1CF8 - chains L and H; structure by X-ray diffraction, 2.70 A resolution.

== Chain L ==
Protein: Protein (CATALYTIC antibody 19A4 (light chain))
Organism: Mus musculus
Notes: fragment: fab, variable region; antibody fragment or engineered binder
Sequence (215 residues; row label = number of the first residue in the row):
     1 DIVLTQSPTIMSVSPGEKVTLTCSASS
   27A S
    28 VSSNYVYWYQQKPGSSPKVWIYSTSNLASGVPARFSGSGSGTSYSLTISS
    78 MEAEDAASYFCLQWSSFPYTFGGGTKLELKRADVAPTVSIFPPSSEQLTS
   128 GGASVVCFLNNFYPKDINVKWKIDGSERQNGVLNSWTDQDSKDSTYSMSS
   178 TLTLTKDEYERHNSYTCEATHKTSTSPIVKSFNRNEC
Disulfides: Cys23-Cys88, Cys134-Cys194
Metal / ion sites: Cd2+ site 1: Glu81 (shared with Asp173(H) of chain H); Cd2+ site 2: Glu187, Glu213
Small-molecule neighbours: HAZ (4-{4-[2-(1a,7a-dimethyl-4-oxy-octahydro-1-oxa-4-aza-cyclopropa[a]naphthalen-4-yl) -acetylamino]-phenylcarbamoyl}-butyric acid): Tyr34, Tyr36, Leu89, Trp91, Tyr96

== Chain H ==
Protein: Protein (CATALYTIC antibody 19A4 (heavy chain))
Organism: Mus musculus
Notes: fragment: fab, variable region; antibody fragment or engineered binder
Sequence (218 residues; numbered 1 to 215 plus 4 insertion-coded residues; 1 number in that range is skipped by the numbering (no residue carries it; nothing is unmodelled there); the number before each row is that of its first residue; a row labelled like 82A-82C holds insertion residues (82A, then the next letters in order)):
     1 DVQLQESGPGLVKPSQSLSLTCTVTGYSITSGYAW
   35A N
    36 WIRQFPGNKLEWMGYIRYSGDTRYNPSLKSRISITRDTSKNQFFLQL
82A-82C NSV
    83 TTEDTATYYCAIGYGNS
   101 DYWGQGTLVTVSAAKTTPPSVYPLAPGCGDTTGSSVTLGCLVKGYFPESV
   151 TVTWNSGSLSSSVHAFPALLQSDLYTMSSSVTVPSSTWPSQTVTCSVAHP
   201 ASSTTVDKKLEPKDC
Disulfides: Cys22-Cys92, Cys140-Cys195
Metal / ion sites: Cd2+: Asp173 (shared with Glu81(L) of chain L)
Small-molecule neighbours: HAZ (4-{4-[2-(1a,7a-dimethyl-4-oxy-octahydro-1-oxa-4-aza-cyclopropa[a]naphthalen-4-yl) -acetylamino]-phenylcarbamoyl}-butyric acid): Gly32, Tyr33, Ala34, Asn35A, Ile37, Trp47, Tyr53, Ala93, Ile94, Gly95, Tyr96, Trp103

== Chain L / chain H interface ==
Contacting residue pairs (74):
  Tyr34(L) - Gly97(H)  hydrogen bond (side chain-backbone)
  Tyr36(L) - Asp101(H)
  Tyr36(L) - Trp103(H)  hydrophobic
  Gln38(L) - Gln39(H)  hydrogen bond
  Gln38(L) - Tyr91(H)
  Ser43(L) - Tyr91(H)
  Ser43(L) - Trp103(H)
  Ser43(L) - Gly104(H)
  Pro44(L) - Leu45(H)  hydrophobic
  Pro44(L) - Trp103(H)  hydrogen bond (backbone-side chain)
  Lys45(L) - Asn98(H)
  Lys45(L) - Asp101(H)
  Val46(L) - Gly97(H)
  Val46(L) - Asn98(H)
  Val46(L) - Asp101(H)  hydrogen bond (backbone-side chain)
  Tyr49(L) - Gly97(H)
  Tyr49(L) - Asn98(H)
  Ala55(L) - Asn98(H)
  Ser56(L) - Asn98(H)  hydrogen bond
  Phe87(L) - Gln39(H)
  Phe87(L) - Asn43(H)
  Phe87(L) - Leu45(H)  hydrophobic
  Trp91(L) - Tyr96(H)  hydrophobic
  Phe94(L) - Trp47(H)  hydrophobic
  Phe94(L) - Arg58(H)
  Phe94(L) - Tyr59(H)
  Pro95(L) - Trp47(H)  hydrophobic
  Pro95(L) - Asn60(H)
  Pro95(L) - Pro61(H)
  Tyr96(L) - Trp47(H)
  Tyr96(L) - Tyr50(H)
  Phe98(L) - Ile37(H)  hydrophobic
  Phe98(L) - Leu45(H)
  Ser116(L) - Thr137(H)
  Phe118(L) - Leu124(H)
  Phe118(L) - Ala125(H)
  Phe118(L) - Pro126(H)
  Phe118(L) - Thr137(H)
  Phe118(L) - Leu138(H)
  Pro119(L) - Ala125(H)
  Pro119(L) - Lys213(H)
  Pro120(L) - Lys213(H)
  Ser121(L) - Tyr122(H)
  Ser121(L) - Pro123(H)
  Glu123(L) - Tyr122(H)
  Glu123(L) - Pro123(H)
  Glu123(L) - Lys208(H)  salt bridge
  Gln124(L) - Tyr122(H)
  Gln124(L) - Lys143(H)
  Ser131(L) - Leu141(H)
  Ser131(L) - Lys143(H)
  Val133(L) - Leu124(H)  hydrophobic
  Phe135(L) - Gly139(H)
  Phe135(L) - Phe166(H)  hydrophobic
  Phe135(L) - Ser178(H)
  Phe135(L) - Ser180(H)
  Asn137(L) - Phe166(H)
  Asn137(L) - Ser180(H)  hydrogen bond
  Asn138(L) - His164(H)
  Leu160(L) - Leu169(H)  hydrophobic
  Leu160(L) - Gln171(H)
  Asn161(L) - Leu169(H)
  Ser162(L) - Phe166(H)
  Ser162(L) - Pro167(H)  hydrogen bond (side chain-backbone)
  Ser162(L) - Leu169(H)
  Trp163(L) - Pro167(H)
  Thr164(L) - Ala165(H)
  Thr164(L) - Phe166(H)
  Ser174(L) - His164(H)
  Ser174(L) - Phe166(H)
  Met175(L) - Phe166(H)
  Ser176(L) - Phe166(H)
  Ser176(L) - Ser178(H)  hydrogen bond
  Cys214(L) - Cys128(H)  disulfide
Also at the interface, not in a pair above, chain L (43 interface residues in all): Ser42, Ser127, Val159, Asp167, Thr178, Thr180
Also at the interface, not in a pair above, chain H (43 interface residues in all): Glu46, Ser99, Gly127, Thr176, Ser179
Disulfides between the chains: Cys214(L)-Cys128(H)

== Overview ==
The chain L/chain H interface involves 43 residues from each chain, with 1 disulfide bond, 8 hydrogen bonds
and 1 salt bridge. Polar contacts include Glu123(L)-Lys208(H), Tyr34(L)-Gly97(H) and Gln38(L)-Gln39(H).
Compound HAZ is bound between chain L and chain H. Asp173(H) and Glu81(L) coordinate Cd2+.
Here chain L is Protein (CATALYTIC antibody 19A4 (light chain)) and chain H is Protein (CATALYTIC antibody
19A4 (heavy chain)), both from Mus musculus. Entry 1CF8 (Convergence of catalytic antibody and terpene cyclase
mechanisms: polyene cyclization directed by carbocation-pi interactions) was determined by X-ray diffraction.
